PDB entry 8AXK | electron microscopy, 4.05 A resolution (low resolution: residue-level contacts below are approximate; hydrogen-bond / salt-bridge calls are withheld) | chains F and G of the 85 polymer chains in the assembly

# Chain F
Molecule: Surface presentation of antigens protein SpaR
Source organism: Shigella flexneri
UniProt: P0A1M6 (SPAR_SHIFL); residue numbers follow UniProt; this construct covers 1-256
Sequence (256 residues; row label = number of the first residue in the row):
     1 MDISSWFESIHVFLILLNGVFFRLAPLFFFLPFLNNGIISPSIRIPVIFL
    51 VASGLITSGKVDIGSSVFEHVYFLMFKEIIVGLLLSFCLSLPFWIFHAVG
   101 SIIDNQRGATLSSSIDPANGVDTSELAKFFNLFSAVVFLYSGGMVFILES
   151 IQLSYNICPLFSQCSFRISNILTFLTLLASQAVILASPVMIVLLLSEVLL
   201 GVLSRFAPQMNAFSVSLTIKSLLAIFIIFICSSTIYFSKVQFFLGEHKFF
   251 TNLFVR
Curated features (UniProtKB/Swiss-Prot):
  - natural variant: I168 (I168V: In plasmid pMYSH6000, plasmid pCP301 and plasmid pINV_F6_M1382)
Disulfides: C158-C164

# Chain G
Molecule: Surface presentation of antigens protein SpaQ
Source organism: Shigella flexneri
UniProt: P0A1M4 (SPAQ_SHIFL); residues 1-86 here = UniProt positions 1-86
Sequence (86 residues; row label = number of the first residue in the row):
     1 MSDIVYMGNKALYLILIFSLWPVGIATVIGLSIGLLQTVTQLQEQTLPFG
    51 IKLIGVSISLLLLSGWYGEVLLSFCHEIMFLIKSGV
Disordered / not traced: 86

# How chain F and chain G interact
Contacting residue pairs (30):
  F133(F) - I4(G)
  F133(F) - V5(G)
  V136(F) - I4(G)
  A207(F) - T38(G)
  P208(F) - T38(G)
  Q209(F) - G34(G)
  Q209(F) - Q37(G)
  Q209(F) - T38(G)
  Q209(F) - Q41(G)
  Q209(F) - L42(G)
  Q209(F) - Q43(G)
  M210(F) - G34(G)
  S214(F) - K52(G)
  V215(F) - T27(G)
  V215(F) - L31(G)
  T218(F) - V23(G)
  T218(F) - T27(G)
  I219(F) - T27(G)
  L222(F) - L16(G)
  L222(F) - V23(G)
  I225(F) - L12(G)
  I225(F) - I15(G)
  F226(F) - L16(G)
  I228(F) - L12(G)
  F229(F) - N9(G)
  F229(F) - L12(G)
  F229(F) - Y13(G)
  S232(F) - N9(G)
  Y236(F) - S2(G)
  Y236(F) - V5(G)
Also at the interface, not in a pair above, chain F (21 interface residues in all): F129, V137, Y140, N211
Also at the interface, not in a pair above, chain G (22 interface residues in all): G8, S19, G30, Q45

# In short
21 residues of chain F face 22 of chain G across their interface.
Chain F is Surface presentation of antigens protein SpaR and chain G is Surface presentation of antigens
protein SpaQ, both from Shigella flexneri; the structure, Type 3 secretion system export apparatus core, inner
rod and needle of Shigella flexneri, was determined by electron microscopy (same publication as 8AXL and
8AXN).
